PDB entry 9CU0 | electron microscopy, 3.94 A resolution | chains B and C of the 7 polymer chains in the assembly

Chain B:
Protein: Nitrogenase molybdenum-iron protein beta chain
Source organism: Azotobacter vinelandii
Notes: EC 1.18.6.1
UniProt: P07329 (NIFK_AZOVI); residue numbers follow UniProt; this construct covers 1-523
Chain sequence (523 residues; numbered 1 to 523; the number before each row is that of its first residue):
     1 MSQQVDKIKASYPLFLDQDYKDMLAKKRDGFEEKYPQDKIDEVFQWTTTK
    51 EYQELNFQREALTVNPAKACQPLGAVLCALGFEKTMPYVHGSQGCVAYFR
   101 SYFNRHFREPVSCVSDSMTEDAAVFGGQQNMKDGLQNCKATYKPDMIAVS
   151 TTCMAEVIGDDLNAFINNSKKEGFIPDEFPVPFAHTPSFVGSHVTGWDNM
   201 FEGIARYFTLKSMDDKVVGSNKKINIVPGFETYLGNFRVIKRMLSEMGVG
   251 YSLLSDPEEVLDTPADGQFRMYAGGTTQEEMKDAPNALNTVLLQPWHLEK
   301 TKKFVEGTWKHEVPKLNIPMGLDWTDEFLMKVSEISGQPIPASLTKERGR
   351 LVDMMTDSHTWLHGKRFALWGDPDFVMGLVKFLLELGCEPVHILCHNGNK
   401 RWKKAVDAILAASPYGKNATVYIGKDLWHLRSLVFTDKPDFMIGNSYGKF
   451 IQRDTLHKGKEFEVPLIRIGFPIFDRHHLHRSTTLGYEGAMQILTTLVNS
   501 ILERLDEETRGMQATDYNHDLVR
Unresolved in the structure: 1
Swiss-Prot annotation at these positions:
  - binding site ([8Fe-7S] cluster): C70, C95, C153, S188
Bound ions: fe(8)-S(7) cluster Fe: C70, C95, C153 (shared with 3 residues of chain A); Fe ion site 1: R108, E109 (shared with 2 residues of chain D); Fe ion site 2: D353, D357 (shared with 2 residues of chain D)
Ligand contacts: fe(8)-S(7) cluster (CLF): C70, P72, S92, G94, C95, Y98, F99, T152, C153, S188

Chain C:
Protein: Nitrogenase molybdenum-iron protein alpha chain
Source organism: Azotobacter vinelandii
Notes: EC 1.18.6.1
UniProt: P07328 (NIFD_AZOVI); numbering as in UniProt (aligned over 1-492)
Chain sequence (492 residues; each row starts with the number of its first residue):
     1 MTGMSREEVESLIQEVLEVYPEKARKDRNKHLAVNDPAVTQSKKCIISNK
    51 KSQPGLMTIRGCAYAGSKGVVWGPIKDMIHISHGPVGCGQYSRAGRRNYY
   101 IGTTGVNAFVTMNFTSDFQEKDIVFGGDKKLAKLIDEVETLFPLNKGISV
   151 QSECPIGLIGDDIESVSKVKGAELSKTIVPVRCEGFRGVSQSLGHHIAND
   201 AVRDWVLGKRDEDTTFASTPYDVAIIGDYNIGGDAWSSRILLEEMGLRCV
   251 AQWSGDGSISEIELTPKVKLNLVHCYRSMNYISRHMEEKYGIPWMEYNFF
   301 GPTKTIESLRAIAAKFDESIQKKCEEVIAKYKPEWEAVVAKYRPRLEGKR
   351 VMLYIGGLRPRHVIGAYEDLGMEVVGTGYEFAHNDDYDRTMKEMGDSTLL
   401 YDDVTGYEFEEFVKRIKPDLIGSGIKEKFIFQKMGIPFREMHSWDYSGPY
   451 HGFDGFAIFARDMDMTLNNPCWKKLQAPWEASEGAEKVAASA
Unresolved in the structure: 1-3, 481-492
Swiss-Prot annotation at these positions:
  - binding site ([8Fe-7S] cluster): C62, C88, C154
  - binding site ([7Fe-Mo-9S-C-homocitryl] cluster): C275, H442
  - mutagenesis: H195 (H195Q: No nitrogenase activity)
Bound ions: fe(8)-S(7) cluster Fe: C62, C88, C154 (shared with 3 residues of chain D); Fe ion near C275 (its only coordinating residue here)
Ligand contacts:
  - fe(8)-S(7) cluster (CLF): C62, Y64, P85, G87, C88, Y91, E153, C154, G185
  - 3-hydroxy-3-carboxy-adipic acid (HCA): A65, V70, G95, R96, Q191, G424, I425, K426, E440, H442
  - ICS (iron-sulfur-molybdenum cluster with interstitial carbon): V70, R96, H195, Y229, C275, S278, I355, G356, G357, L358, R359, F381, M441, H442

Chain B / chain C interface:
Pairs across the interface - 48 pairs, chain B then chain C:
  L322(B) - K474(C)
  D323(B) - K474(C)  salt bridge
  D326(B) - P478(C)
  D326(B) - W479(C)
  L329(B) - W479(C)  hydrophobic
  M330(B) - P478(C)  hydrophobic
  M330(B) - W479(C)  hydrophobic
  I340(B) - W479(C)  hydrophobic
  T345(B) - W479(C)
  R348(B) - K474(C)  hydrogen bond (side chain-backbone)
  R348(B) - L475(C)  hydrogen bond (side chain-backbone)
  R348(B) - Q476(C)
  R348(B) - A477(C)
  R348(B) - P478(C)
  R348(B) - W479(C)
  V352(B) - L475(C)  hydrophobic
  D353(B) - K433(C)  salt bridge
  T356(B) - Q432(C)
  T356(B) - W472(C)
  D357(B) - Q432(C)  hydrogen bond
  H359(B) - M465(C)
  H359(B) - T466(C)  hydrogen bond
  H359(B) - N469(C)
  T360(B) - R439(C)  hydrogen bond
  T360(B) - D445(C)  hydrogen bond
  W361(B) - Y446(C)
  H363(B) - M465(C)
  L384(B) - P470(C)
  E385(B) - P470(C)
  E385(B) - K474(C)
  L386(B) - P470(C)
  G387(B) - P470(C)
  Y415(B) - P470(C)  hydrophobic
  Y487(B) - W479(C)
  M512(B) - T103(C)
  M512(B) - T104(C)
  Q513(B) - G102(C)
  Q513(B) - T103(C)
  Y517(B) - Y99(C)
  Y517(B) - Y100(C)
  Y517(B) - I101(C)  hydrophobic
  N518(B) - Y99(C)  hydrogen bond
  D520(B) - R97(C)  salt bridge
  D520(B) - Y99(C)  hydrogen bond
  L521(B) - R93(C)
  L521(B) - A94(C)  hydrophobic
  V522(B) - Y446(C)
  R523(B) - Y446(C)
Other interface residues (no listed pair), chain B (33 interface residues in all): L344, M355, D516
Other interface residues (no listed pair), chain C (30 interface residues in all): F429, N468, C471, K473, E480

Overview:
Chain B and chain C form an interface of 33 and 30 residues respectively, with 8 hydrogen bonds and 3 salt
bridges. Polar contacts include D323(B)-K474(C), D353(B)-K433(C) and D520(B)-R97(C). Bound to chain B:
fe(8)-S(7) cluster.
Chain B is Nitrogenase molybdenum-iron protein beta chain and chain C is Nitrogenase molybdenum-iron protein
alpha chain, both from Azotobacter vinelandii; the structure, Azotobacter vinelandii 1:1:1
MoFeP:FeP:FeSII-Complex (C1 symmetry), was determined by electron microscopy, deposited together with 9CTZ,
9CU1 and 9CU2.
